Entry 6FBU (X-ray diffraction, 2.00 A resolution); this record covers chains A and B of the 3 polymer chains in the assembly.

[Chain A]
Molecule: Endonuclease 8
Organism: Escherichia coli
Notes: EC 3.2.2.-, 4.2.99.18
UniProt: P50465 (END8_ECOLI); residues 1-262 here correspond to UniProt positions 2-263 (UniProt number = residue number + 1)
Amino-acid sequence (262 residues; each row starts with the number of its first residue):
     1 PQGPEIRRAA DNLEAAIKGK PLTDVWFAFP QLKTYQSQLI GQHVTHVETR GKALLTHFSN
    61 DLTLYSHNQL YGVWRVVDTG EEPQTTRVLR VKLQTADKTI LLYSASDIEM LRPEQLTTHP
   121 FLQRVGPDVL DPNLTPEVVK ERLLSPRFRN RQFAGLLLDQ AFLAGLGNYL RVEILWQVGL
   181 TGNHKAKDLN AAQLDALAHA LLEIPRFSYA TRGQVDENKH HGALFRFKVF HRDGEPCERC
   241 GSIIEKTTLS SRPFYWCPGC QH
Not modelled in the structure: 215-222
Differences from the reference sequence: engineered mutation Gln2 (Glu3 in P50465), Thr34 (Pro35 in P50465), Arg112 (Thr113 in P50465)
Bound ions: Zn2+: Cys237, Cys240, Cys257, Cys260

[Chain B]
Molecule: 13-nt DNA strand
Sequence (13 nucleotides; each row starts with the number of its first residue):
   401 GGCTTCATCC TGG
Not modelled in the structure: 413

[Interface between chain A and chain B]
Contacting residue pairs (12):
  Gln69(A) - DA407(B)  hydrogen bond to the base
  Tyr71(A) - DA407(B)  sugar contact
  Tyr71(A) - DT408(B)  base contact
  Thr86(A) - DC410(B)  phosphate contact
  Arg87(A) - DC409(B)  phosphate contact
  Arg87(A) - DC410(B)  salt bridge to the phosphate
  Val88(A) - DC409(B)  hydrogen bond to the phosphate
  Arg90(A) - DT408(B)  salt bridge to the phosphate
  Ser104(A) - DT408(B)  hydrogen bond to the phosphate
  Ser104(A) - DC409(B)  hydrogen bond to the phosphate
  Ser106(A) - DA407(B)  phosphate contact
  Ser106(A) - DT408(B)  phosphate contact
Also at the interface, not in a pair above, chain B (5 interface residues in all): DC406

[Summary]
The interface between chain A and chain B involves 8 residues on one side and 5 on the other, with 4 hydrogen
bonds and 2 salt bridges. Polar contacts include Gln69(A)-DA407(B), Val88(A)-DC409(B) and Ser104(A)-DT408(B).
Cys237(A), Cys240(A), Cys257(A) and Cys260(A) coordinate Zn2+.
Chain A is Endonuclease 8 (Escherichia coli) and chain B is a 13-nt DNA strand; the structure, Crystal
structure of the DNA repair enzyme endonuclease-VIII (Nei) from E. coli (E2Q) in complex with ..., was
determined by X-ray diffraction.
